PDB entry 8YA2 | electron microscopy, 3.84 A resolution | chains A and Y of the 6 polymer chains in the assembly

[Chain A]
Protein: Protein translocase subunit SecA
From: Bacillus subtilis subsp. subtilis str. 168
Notes: EC 7.4.2.8
UniProtKB: P28366 (SECA_BACSU); numbering as in UniProt (aligned over 1-778)
Sequence (778 residues; numbered 1 to 778; the number before each row is that of its first residue):
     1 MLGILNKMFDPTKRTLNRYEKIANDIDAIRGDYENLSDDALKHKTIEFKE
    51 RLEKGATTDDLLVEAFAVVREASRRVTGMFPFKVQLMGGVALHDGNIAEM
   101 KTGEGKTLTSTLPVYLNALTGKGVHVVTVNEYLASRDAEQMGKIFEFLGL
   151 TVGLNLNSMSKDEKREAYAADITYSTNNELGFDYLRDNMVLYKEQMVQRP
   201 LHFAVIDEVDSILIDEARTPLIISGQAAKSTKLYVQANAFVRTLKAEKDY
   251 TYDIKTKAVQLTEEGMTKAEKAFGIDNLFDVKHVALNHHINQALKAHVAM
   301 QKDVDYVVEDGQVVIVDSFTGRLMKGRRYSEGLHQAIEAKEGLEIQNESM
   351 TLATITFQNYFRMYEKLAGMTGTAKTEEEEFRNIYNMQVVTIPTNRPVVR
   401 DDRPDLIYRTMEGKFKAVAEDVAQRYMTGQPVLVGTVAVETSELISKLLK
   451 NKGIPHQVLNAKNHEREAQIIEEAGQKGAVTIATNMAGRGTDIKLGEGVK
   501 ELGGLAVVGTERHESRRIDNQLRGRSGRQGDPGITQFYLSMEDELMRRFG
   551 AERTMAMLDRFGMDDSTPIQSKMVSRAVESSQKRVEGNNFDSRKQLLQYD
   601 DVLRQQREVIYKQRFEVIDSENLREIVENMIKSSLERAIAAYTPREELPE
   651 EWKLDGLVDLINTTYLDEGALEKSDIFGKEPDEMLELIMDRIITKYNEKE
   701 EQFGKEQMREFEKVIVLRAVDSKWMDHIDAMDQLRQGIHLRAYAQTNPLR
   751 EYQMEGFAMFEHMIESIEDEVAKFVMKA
Disordered / not traced: 1-13
Residues lining bound ligands: ADP / beryllium trifluoride: Met79, Phe80, Pro81, Phe82, Gln85, Thr102, Gly103, Glu104, Gly105, Lys106, Thr107, Leu108, Arg136, Glu208, Gly490, Asp492, Lys494, Arg525, Arg528, Gln529

[Chain Y]
Protein: Protein translocase subunit SecY
From: Geobacillus thermodenitrificans NG80-2
UniProtKB: A4IJK8 (A4IJK8_GEOTN); numbering as in UniProt (aligned over 1-430)
Sequence (430 residues; row label = number of the first residue in the row):
     1 MFRTISNFMRVSDIRNKIIFTLLMLIVFRIGTFIPVPSVNTDVLKLQDQL
    51 NAFGVLNIFCGGALQNFSIFAMGVMPYITASIIVQLLQMDVVPKFAEWSK
   101 QGEMGRRKLAQFTRYFTIVLGFIQALGMSYGFNNLAGGMLIQNPGIGTYL
   151 LIAVVLTAGTAFLMWLGEQITAKGVGNGISIIIFAGIVSGIPTILNQIYA
   201 QTFENVGEDLTLNIVRLLLVALAVVAVIVGVIYIQQAFRKIPIQYAKRLE
   251 GRNPVGGHSTHLPLKVNPAGVIPVIFAVSFLIAPPTIASFFGTNDVTLWI
   301 RRTFDYTHPVGMTIYVVLIIAFTYFYAFVQVNPEQMADNLKKQGGYIPGI
   351 RPGKNTQEYVTRILYRLTLVGSLFLAFIAVLPVFFVNFANLPPSAQIGGT
   401 SLLIVVGVALETMKQLESQLVKRHYRGFIK
Disordered / not traced: 1, 51-58, 203-211
Sequence notes: engineered mutation Cys60 (Gly in A4IJK8), Thr202 (Gln in A4IJK8), Thr211 (Phe in A4IJK8), Asn213 (Arg in A4IJK8)

[Interface between chain A and chain Y]
Residue-residue contacts - 67 pairs, chain A then chain Y:
  Gln260(A) with Lys341(Y); Lys342(Y), hydrogen bond (side chain-backbone)
  Glu263(A) with Arg351(Y), salt bridge
  Met266(A) with Arg351(Y); Pro352(Y), hydrophobic
  Glu270(A) with Arg351(Y), salt bridge
  Asn277(A) with Gly349(Y)
  Phe279(A) with Tyr346(Y), hydrophobic; Pro348(Y); Gly349(Y), hydrogen bond (backbone-backbone); Ile350(Y); Pro352(Y)
  Val281(A) with Gln244(Y)
  Val284(A) with Gln244(Y)
  Asn287(A) with Ala246(Y); Tyr346(Y), hydrogen bond
  His288(A) with Ala246(Y); Lys247(Y); Leu249(Y)
  Glu331(A) with Lys247(Y); Arg248(Y), salt bridge; Leu249(Y), hydrogen bond (side chain-backbone)
  Met350(A) with Arg252(Y)
  Thr351(A) with Arg252(Y), hydrogen bond
  Phe590(A) with Glu103(Y)
  Asp591(A) with Glu103(Y)
  Gln606(A) with Tyr425(Y), hydrogen bond
  Gln613(A) with Gly427(Y); Phe428(Y), hydrogen bond (side chain-backbone); Ile429(Y), hydrogen bond (side chain-backbone)
  Val617(A) with Ile429(Y), hydrophobic
  Ile626(A) with Ile429(Y), hydrophobic
  Met630(A) with Phe428(Y)
  Ser633(A) with Arg426(Y)
  Val720(A) with Phe428(Y), hydrophobic
  Asp726(A) with Asn253(Y), hydrogen bond
  Asp729(A) with Arg248(Y), salt bridge; Arg252(Y), salt bridge
  Gln733(A) with Glu250(Y); Thr260(Y)
  Gln736(A) with Tyr245(Y); Arg248(Y)
  Gly737(A) with Thr260(Y)
  His739(A) with Gln343(Y), hydrogen bond
  Leu740(A) with Ile243(Y), hydrophobic; Tyr245(Y); Leu340(Y), hydrophobic
  Arg741(A) with His261(Y), hydrogen bond; Pro263(Y)
  Tyr743(A) with Leu262(Y), hydrophobic; Met336(Y)
  Gln745(A) with Lys265(Y); Pro268(Y), hydrogen bond (side chain-backbone)
  Arg750(A) with Lys414(Y); Gln415(Y); Ser418(Y)
  Gln753(A) with Lys422(Y)
  Met754(A) with Val421(Y), hydrophobic
  Glu755(A) with His258(Y), salt bridge
  Phe757(A) with Val421(Y); His424(Y); Tyr425(Y), hydrophobic
  Met759(A) with His258(Y)
  Glu761(A) with Arg426(Y)
  Ile764(A) with Gly427(Y); Phe428(Y)
  Glu768(A) with Arg426(Y), salt bridge
Interface residues without a listed pair, chain A (55 interface residues in all): Thr251, Asn291, Gln292, Gly332, Glu348, Ser349, Val602, Gln605, Val609, Ile610, Asn629, Asp732, Ala744, Phe760
Interface residues without a listed pair, chain Y (46 interface residues in all): Phe238, Ser259, Gln330, Val331, Gly344, Lys430

[Summary]
55 residues of chain A and 46 residues of chain Y are in contact, with 12 hydrogen bonds and 7 salt bridges.
Polar contacts include Glu263(A)-Arg351(Y), Glu270(A)-Arg351(Y) and Glu331(A)-Arg248(Y). Ligands of chain A:
ADP / beryllium trifluoride.
Here chain A is Protein translocase subunit SecA (Bacillus subtilis subsp. subtilis str. 168) and chain Y is
Protein translocase subunit SecY (Geobacillus thermodenitrificans NG80-2). Entry 8YA2 (Structure of the
SecA-SecY complex with the substrate FtsQ-LacY(+20C)) was determined by electron microscopy together with
8Y9Y, 8Y9Z, 8YA0, 8YA3 and 8YAS from the same study.
